Entry 5KSI (X-ray diffraction, 1.80 A resolution); this record covers chains A and D of the 4 polymer chains in the assembly.

# Chain A
Molecule: Hemoglobin subunit alpha
From: Homo sapiens
UniProtKB: P69905 (HBA_HUMAN); residues 1-141 here correspond to UniProt positions 2-142 (UniProt number = residue number + 1)
Sequence (141 residues; numbered 1 to 141; the number before each row is that of its first residue):
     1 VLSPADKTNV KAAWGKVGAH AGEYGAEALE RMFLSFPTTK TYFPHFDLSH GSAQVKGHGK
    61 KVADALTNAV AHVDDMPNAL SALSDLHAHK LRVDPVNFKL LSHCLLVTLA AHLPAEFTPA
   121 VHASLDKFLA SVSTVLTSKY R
Bound ions: heme Fe near His-87 (its only coordinating residue here)
Residues lining bound ligands:
  - heme (HEM): Met-32, Thr-39, Tyr-42, Phe-43, His-45, Phe-46, His-58, Lys-61, Val-62, Ala-65, Leu-66, Leu-83, Leu-86, His-87, Leu-91, Val-93, Asn-97, Phe-98, Leu-101, Leu-105, Val-132, Leu-136
  - sphingosine 1-phosphate (S1P; (2S,3R,4E)-2-amino-3-hydroxyoctadec-4-en-1-yl dihydrogen phosphate), molecule 1: Phe-36, Lys-99, Leu-100, His-103
  - sphingosine 1-phosphate (S1P), molecule 2: Thr-41, Tyr-42, Phe-43, Pro-44, His-45, Lys-90, Leu-91, Arg-92
Swiss-Prot annotation at these positions:
  - binding site (O2): His-58
  - binding site (heme b): His-87
  - site: Thr-8, Asn-9 (Microbial infection: Cleavage), Lys-11 (Not glycated), Ala-13, Trp-14 (Microbial infection: Cleavage), Tyr-24, Gly-25 (Microbial infection: Cleavage), Leu-29, Glu-30 (Microbial infection: Cleavage), His-45, Phe-46 (Microbial infection: Cleavage), Asp-47, Leu-48 (Microbial infection: Cleavage), Ser-52, Ala-53 (Microbial infection: Cleavage), Val-55, Lys-56 (Microbial infection: Cleavage), Lys-56 (Not glycated), Gly-59, Lys-60 (Microbial infection: Cleavage), Lys-60 (Not glycated), Lys-90 (Not glycated), Leu-91, Arg-92 (Microbial infection: Cleavage), Lys-99 (Not glycated), Leu-106, Val-107 (Microbial infection: Cleavage), Thr-108, Leu-109 (Microbial infection: Cleavage), Val-121, His-122 (Microbial infection: Cleavage), Ser-133, Thr-134 (Microbial infection: Cleavage)
  - modified residue: Ser-3 (Phosphoserine), Lys-7 (N6-succinyllysine), Thr-8 (Phosphothreonine), Lys-11 (N6-succinyllysine), Lys-16 (N6-acetyllysine), Tyr-24 (Phosphotyrosine), Ser-35 (Phosphoserine), Lys-40 (N6-succinyllysine), Ser-49 (Phosphoserine), Ser-102 (Phosphoserine), Thr-108 (Phosphothreonine), Ser-124 (Phosphoserine), Ser-131 (Phosphoserine), Thr-134 (Phosphothreonine), Thr-137 (Phosphothreonine), Ser-138 (Phosphoserine)
  - glycosylation (N-linked (Glc) (glycation) lysine): Lys-7, Lys-16, Lys-40, Lys-61
What the authors report for this chain:
  - binding site for sphingosine 1-phosphate: Phe-36, Thr-41, Pro-44, His-45, Lys-90, Arg-92, Lys-99, His-103
  - conformationally variable residues (side-chain flip): Lys-90

# Chain D
Molecule: Hemoglobin subunit beta
From: Homo sapiens
UniProtKB: P68871 (HBB_HUMAN); residues 1-146 here correspond to UniProt positions 2-147 (UniProt number = residue number + 1)
Sequence (146 residues; numbered 1 to 146; the number before each row is that of its first residue):
     1 VHLTPEEKSA VTALWGKVNV DEVGGEALGR LLVVYPWTQR FFESFGDLST PDAVMGNPKV
    61 KAHGKKVLGA FSDGLAHLDN LKGTFATLSE LHCDKLHVDP ENFRLLGNVL VCVLAHHFGK
   121 EFTPPVQAAY QKVVAGVANA LAHKYH
Bound ions: heme Fe near His-92 (its only coordinating residue here)
Residues lining bound ligands:
  - heme (HEM): Leu-31, Thr-38, Phe-41, Phe-42, Phe-45, His-63, Lys-66, Val-67, Ala-70, Phe-71, Phe-85, Leu-88, Leu-91, His-92, Leu-96, Val-98, Asn-102, Phe-103, Leu-106, Val-137, Leu-141
  - sphingosine 1-phosphate (S1P; (2S,3R,4E)-2-amino-3-hydroxyoctadec-4-en-1-yl dihydrogen phosphate): Arg-40, Phe-41, Glu-43, Leu-96, His-97
Swiss-Prot annotation at these positions:
  - binding site ((2R)-2,3-bisphosphoglycerate): Val-1, His-2, Lys-82, His-143
  - binding site (heme b): His-63, His-92
  - site: Glu-7, Lys-8 (Microbial infection: Cleavage), Gly-25, Glu-26 (Microbial infection: Cleavage), Gly-29, Arg-30 (Microbial infection: Cleavage), Tyr-35, Pro-36 (Microbial infection: Cleavage), Trp-37, Thr-38 (Microbial infection: Cleavage), Phe-45, Gly-46 (Microbial infection: Cleavage), Asp-52, Ala-53 (Microbial infection: Cleavage), Gly-56, Asn-57 (Microbial infection: Cleavage), Lys-59 (Not glycated), Phe-71, Ser-72 (Microbial infection: Cleavage), Gly-74, Leu-75 (Microbial infection: Cleavage), Lys-82 (Not glycated), Thr-84, Phe-85 (Microbial infection: Cleavage), His-92, Cys-93 (Microbial infection: Cleavage), Lys-95 (Not glycated), Arg-104, Leu-105 (Microbial infection: Cleavage), Leu-110, Val-111 (Microbial infection: Cleavage), Gly-119, Lys-120 (Microbial infection: Cleavage), Phe-122, Thr-123 (Microbial infection: Cleavage), Ala-128, Ala-129 (Microbial infection: Cleavage) and 2 more in UniProt
  - modified residue: Val-1 (N-acetylvaline), Ser-9 (Phosphoserine), Thr-12 (Phosphothreonine), Ser-44 (Phosphoserine), Thr-50 (Phosphothreonine), Lys-59 (N6-acetyllysine), Lys-82 (N6-acetyllysine), Thr-87 (Phosphothreonine), Cys-93 (S-nitrosocysteine), Lys-144 (N6-acetyllysine)
  - glycosylation: Val-1 (N-linked (Glc) (glycation) valine), Lys-8 (N-linked (Glc) (glycation) lysine), Lys-17 (N-linked (Glc) (glycation) lysine), Lys-66 (N-linked (Glc) (glycation) lysine), Lys-120 (N-linked (Glc) (glycation) lysine), Lys-144 (N-linked (Glc) (glycation) lysine)
What the authors report for this chain:
  - binding site for (2R)-2,3-diphosphoglyceric acid: Lys-82, Asn-139, His-143
  - binding site for sphingosine 1-phosphate: Arg-40, Phe-41, Glu-43, Leu-96, His-97, Asn-108, Gln-131
  - conformationally variable residues (side-chain flip): Glu-43

# Chain A / chain D interface
Pairs across the interface (26):
  Pro-37(A) / His-146(D)
  Thr-38(A) / Pro-100(D)
  Lys-40(A) / His-146(D)  hydrogen bond (side chain-backbone)
  Thr-41(A) / His-97(D)
  Thr-41(A) / Asp-99(D)
  Thr-41(A) / Tyr-145(D)
  Tyr-42(A) / Arg-40(D)
  Tyr-42(A) / Asp-99(D)  hydrogen bond
  Pro-44(A) / His-97(D)
  Leu-91(A) / Arg-40(D)  hydrogen bond (backbone-side chain)
  Arg-92(A) / Trp-37(D)
  Arg-92(A) / Arg-40(D)  hydrogen bond (backbone-side chain)
  Arg-92(A) / Glu-43(D)  salt bridge
  Asp-94(A) / Trp-37(D)  hydrogen bond
  Asp-94(A) / Asp-99(D)
  Asp-94(A) / Glu-101(D)
  Asp-94(A) / Leu-105(D)
  Pro-95(A) / Trp-37(D)
  Val-96(A) / Glu-101(D)
  Asn-97(A) / Asp-99(D)  hydrogen bond
  Tyr-140(A) / Pro-36(D)
  Tyr-140(A) / Trp-37(D)  hydrophobic
  Arg-141(A) / Val-34(D)  hydrogen bond (side chain-backbone)
  Arg-141(A) / Tyr-35(D)
  Arg-141(A) / Pro-36(D)
  Arg-141(A) / Trp-37(D)
Other interface residues (no listed pair), chain D (15 interface residues in all): Gln-39, Val-98

# Summary
The interface between chain A and chain D involves 14 residues on one side and 15 on the other; the contacts
include 7 hydrogen bonds and 1 salt bridge. Polar contacts include Arg-92(A)/Glu-43(D), Lys-40(A)/His-146(D)
and Tyr-42(A)/Asp-99(D). The paper reports a binding site for sphingosine 1-phosphate at Phe-36(A), Thr-41(A)
and Arg-40(D) among others; a binding site for (2R)-2,3-diphosphoglyceric acid at Lys-82(D), Asn-139(D) and
His-143(D).
Chain A is Hemoglobin subunit alpha and chain D is Hemoglobin subunit beta, both from Homo sapiens; the
structure, Crystal structure of deoxygenated hemoglobin in complex with sphingosine phosphate and
2,3-Bisphosphoglycerate, was determined by X-ray diffraction, deposited together with 5KSJ.
